Entry 7P8N (electron microscopy, 2.80 A resolution); this record covers chains a and B of the 6 polymer chains in the assembly.

== Chain a ==
Name: Fe-hydrogenase, subunit alpha
Organism: Thermotoga maritima (strain ATCC 43589 / DSM 3109 / JCM 10099 / NBRC 100826 / MSB8)
Notes: EC 1.12.1.4
UniProt: G4FFG1 (G4FFG1_THEMA); residue numbers follow UniProt; this construct covers 1-645
Sequence (645 residues; each row starts with the number of its first residue):
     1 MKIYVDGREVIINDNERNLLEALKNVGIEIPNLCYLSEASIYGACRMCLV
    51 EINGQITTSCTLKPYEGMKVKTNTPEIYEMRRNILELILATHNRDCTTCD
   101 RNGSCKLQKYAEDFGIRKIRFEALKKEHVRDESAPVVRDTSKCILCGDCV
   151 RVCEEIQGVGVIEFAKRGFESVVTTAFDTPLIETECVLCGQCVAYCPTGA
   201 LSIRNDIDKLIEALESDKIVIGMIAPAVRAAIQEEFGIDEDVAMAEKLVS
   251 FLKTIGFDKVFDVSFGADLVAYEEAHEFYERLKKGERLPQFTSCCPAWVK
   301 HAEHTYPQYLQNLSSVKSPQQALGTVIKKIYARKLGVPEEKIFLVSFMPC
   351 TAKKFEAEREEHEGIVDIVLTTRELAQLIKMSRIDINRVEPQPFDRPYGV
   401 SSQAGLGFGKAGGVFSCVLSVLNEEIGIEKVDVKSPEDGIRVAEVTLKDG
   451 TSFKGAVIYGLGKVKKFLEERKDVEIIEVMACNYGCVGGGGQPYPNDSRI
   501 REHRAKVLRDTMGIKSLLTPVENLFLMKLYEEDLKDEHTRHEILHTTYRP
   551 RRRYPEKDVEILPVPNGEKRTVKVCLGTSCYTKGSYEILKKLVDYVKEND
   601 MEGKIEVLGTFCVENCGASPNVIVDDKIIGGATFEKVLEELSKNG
Unresolved in the structure: 643-645
Metal / ion sites: 2Fe-2S cluster Fe site 1: Cys34, Cys45, Cys48, Cys60; 4Fe-4S cluster Fe site 1: His92, Cys96, Cys99, Cys105; 4Fe-4S cluster Fe site 2: Cys143, Cys146, Cys149, Cys196; 4Fe-4S cluster Fe site 3: Cys153, Cys186, Cys189, Cys192; 4Fe-4S cluster Fe site 4: Cys295, Cys350, Cys482, Cys486; 2Fe-2S cluster Fe site 2: Cys575, Cys580, Cys612, Cys616
Ligand contacts:
  - 2Fe-2S cluster (FES), molecule 1: Leu20, Asn32, Cys34, Tyr42, Gly43, Ala44, Cys45, Arg46, Met47, Cys48, Thr58, Cys60
  - 2Fe-2S cluster (FES), molecule 2: Cys575, Gly577, Thr578, Ser579, Cys580, Cys612, Val613, Glu614, Asn615, Cys616, Asn621
  - 4Fe-4S cluster (SF4), molecule 1: His92, Asn93, Arg94, Asp95, Cys96, Cys99, Arg101, Asn102, Cys105, Leu107, Gln108, Lys142, Thr198, Gly199
  - 4Fe-4S cluster (SF4), molecule 2: Val136, Cys153, Gln157, Val159, Val161, Ile162, Leu181, Cys186, Val187, Leu188, Cys189, Gly190, Gln191, Cys192
  - 4Fe-4S cluster (SF4), molecule 3: Cys143, Ile144, Leu145, Cys146, Gly147, Asp148, Cys149, Val173, Cys196, Pro197, Thr198, Ala200, Leu201
  - 4Fe-4S cluster (SF4), molecule 4: Cys189, Cys294, Cys295, Pro296, Ala297, Pro349, Cys350, Ala352, Lys353, Met480, Ala481, Cys482, Gly485, Cys486, Gly489

== Chain B ==
Name: Fe-hydrogenase, subunit beta
Organism: Thermotoga maritima (strain ATCC 43589 / DSM 3109 / JCM 10099 / NBRC 100826 / MSB8)
Notes: EC 1.12.1.4
UniProt: G4FFG0 (G4FFG0_THEMA); numbering as in UniProt (aligned over 1-626)
Sequence (626 residues; numbered 1 to 626; the number before each row is that of its first residue):
     1 MFKNAKEFVQYANKLKTLREKKLNGVSIYVCVGTGCTAKGALKVYSAFEE
    51 ELKKRNLLGQVTLEKIDDDKVTLNRTGCCGRCSSGPLVKIMPYRFFYSNV
   101 APEDVPEIVDRTVLKGEPIERLFLTDPLTGEKVPRIEDTTLFKNQDFYIM
   151 EAIGESECDSIEDYIARSGYESLVKALTSMTPEEIIETVKASGLRGRGGG
   201 GFPTGLKWEFTRKAQGDIKFVVCNGDEGDPGAFMNRTLLERDPHLVLEGM
   251 IIAGYAVGAQKGYAYIRAEYPFAVKMFKKAIEDARKLGLLGENILGTGFS
   301 FDLEVKEGAGAFVCGEETALLASIEGKRGMPRPKPPFPAQSGLWGKPTLI
   351 NNVETYANIPRILRDGVENYRKRGTENSPGTKMFSVAGPLKATGIIEVEF
   401 GTTLRDIIYNICGGFVEGEEFKAVQIGGPSGACLSEDFIDMPLDYDTLKK
   451 ADAMVGSGGIVVITKKTCMVEVARFFLDFTKRESCGKCVPCREGTMQAYN
   501 ILEKFTHGKATYEDLKTLEHLSKTIKTASLCGLGKTAPNPILSTLKLFRE
   551 EYIAHIEGECPSGMCTAFKKYVINPDICKGCGLCARSCPQNAITGERGKP
   601 YTIDQEKCVKCGLCASKCPFKAIELV
Unresolved in the structure: 59-69, 625-626
Metal / ion sites: 2Fe-2S cluster Fe: Cys31, Cys36, Cys78, Cys82; Zn2+: Cys468, His555, Cys560, Cys565; 4Fe-4S cluster Fe site 1: Cys485, Cys488, Cys491, Cys531; 4Fe-4S cluster Fe site 2: Cys578, Cys581, Cys584, Cys618; 4Fe-4S cluster Fe site 3: Cys588, Cys608, Cys611, Cys614
Ligand contacts:
  - 2Fe-2S cluster (FES): Cys31, Gly33, Thr34, Cys36, Cys78, Cys79, Gly80, Arg81, Cys82, Leu87
  - FMN (flavin mononucleotide): Gly196, Arg197, Gly198, Gly199, Lys207, Asn224, Asp226, Glu227, Gly228, Phe312, Gly315, Glu316, Glu317, Ile350, Asn351, Asn352, Thr355, Gly532, Leu533
  - 4Fe-4S cluster (SF4), molecule 1: Val313, Pro331, Ser484, Cys485, Gly486, Lys487, Cys488, Cys491, Arg492, Ser529, Leu530, Cys531, Leu533, Gly534
  - 4Fe-4S cluster (SF4), molecule 2: Tyr571, Cys588, Ala592, Ile603, Lys607, Cys608, Val609, Lys610, Cys611, Gly612, Leu613, Cys614
  - 4Fe-4S cluster (SF4), molecule 3: Ile573, Cys578, Gly580, Cys581, Gly582, Leu583, Cys584, Tyr601, Cys618, Pro619, Phe620, Ile623

== Interface between chain a and chain B ==
Pairs across the interface (22):
  Glu212(a) with Lys516(B), salt bridge
  Glu215(a) with His520(B), salt bridge; Lys523(B), salt bridge
  Leu562(a) with Arg597(B); Gly598(B)
  Val564(a) with Arg597(B)
  Pro565(a) with Cys581(B); Pro619(B), hydrophobic; Phe620(B), hydrophobic
  Glu568(a) with Arg586(B)
  Val596(a) with Arg597(B)
  Lys597(a) with Arg597(B); Lys599(B)
  Asp600(a) with Arg597(B), salt bridge
  Met601(a) with Ala585(B), hydrophobic; Tyr601(B)
  Glu602(a) with Gly582(B)
  Gly603(a) with Gly582(B); Leu583(B); Arg586(B), hydrogen bond (backbone-side chain)
  Lys604(a) with Arg586(B)
  Ile605(a) with Arg597(B), hydrogen bond (backbone-side chain)
Interface residues without a listed pair, chain a (15 interface residues in all): Pro563

== In short ==
15 residues of chain a face 14 of chain B across their interface; the contacts include 2 hydrogen bonds and 4
salt bridges. Among the polar pairs are Glu212(a)-Lys516(B), Glu215(a)-His520(B) and Glu215(a)-Lys523(B).
Chain a binds 2Fe-2S cluster and 4 copies of 4Fe-4S cluster.
Here chain a is Fe-hydrogenase, subunit alpha and chain B is Fe-hydrogenase, subunit beta, both from
Thermotoga maritima (strain ATCC 43589 / DSM 3109 / JCM 10099 / NBRC 100826 / MSB8). Entry 7P8N (TmHydABC- T.
maritima hydrogenase with bridge closed) was determined by electron microscopy (same publication as 7P5H, 7P91
and 7P92).
